Entry 8Y3M (electron microscopy, 3.25 A resolution); this record covers chains A and C of the 3 polymer chains in the assembly.

[Chain A]
Name: SIR2-like domain-containing protein
Organism: Bacillus subtilis
Reference sequence: D4G637 (D4G637_BACNB); residue numbers follow UniProt; this construct covers 1-1005
Chain sequence (1005 residues; numbered 1 to 1005; the number before each row is that of its first residue):
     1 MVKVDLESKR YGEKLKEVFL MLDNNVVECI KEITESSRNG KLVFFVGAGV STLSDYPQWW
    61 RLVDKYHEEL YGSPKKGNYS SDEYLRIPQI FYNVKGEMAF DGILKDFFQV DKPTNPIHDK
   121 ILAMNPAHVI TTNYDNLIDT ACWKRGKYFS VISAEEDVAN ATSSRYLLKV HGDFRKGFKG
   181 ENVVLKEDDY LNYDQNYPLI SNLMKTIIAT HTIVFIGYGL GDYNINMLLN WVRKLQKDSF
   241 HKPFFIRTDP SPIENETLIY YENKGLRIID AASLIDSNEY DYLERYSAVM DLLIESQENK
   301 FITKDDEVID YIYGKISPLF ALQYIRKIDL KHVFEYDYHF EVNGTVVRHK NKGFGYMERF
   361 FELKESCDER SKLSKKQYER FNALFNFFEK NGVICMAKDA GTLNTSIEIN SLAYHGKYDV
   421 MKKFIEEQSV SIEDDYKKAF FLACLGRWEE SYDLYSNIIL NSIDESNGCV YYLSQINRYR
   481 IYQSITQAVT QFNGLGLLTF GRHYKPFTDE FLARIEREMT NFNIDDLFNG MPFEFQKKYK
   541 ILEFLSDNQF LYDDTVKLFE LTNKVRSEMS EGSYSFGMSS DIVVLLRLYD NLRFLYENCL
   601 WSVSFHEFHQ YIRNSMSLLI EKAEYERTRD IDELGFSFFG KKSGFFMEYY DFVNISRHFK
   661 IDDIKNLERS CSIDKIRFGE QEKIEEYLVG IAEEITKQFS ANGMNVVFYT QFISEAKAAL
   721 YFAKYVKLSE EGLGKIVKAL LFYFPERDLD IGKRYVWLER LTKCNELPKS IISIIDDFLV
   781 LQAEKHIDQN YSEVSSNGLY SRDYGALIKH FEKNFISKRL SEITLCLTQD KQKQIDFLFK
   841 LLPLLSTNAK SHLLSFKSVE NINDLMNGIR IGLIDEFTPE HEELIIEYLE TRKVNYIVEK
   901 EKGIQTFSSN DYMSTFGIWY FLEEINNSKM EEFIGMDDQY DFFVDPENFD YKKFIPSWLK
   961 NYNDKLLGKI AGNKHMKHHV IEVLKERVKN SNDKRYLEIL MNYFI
Not modelled in the structure: 1-11, 492-505, 632-643, 899-909
What the authors report for this chain:
  - catalytic residues: Asn133, Tyr134, Asp135, His171 (by similarity / conservation)
  - mutagenesis - Y134A, D135A, H171A, N202A, L1000A/M1001A: decreased catalytic activity on TTP
  - mutagenesis - R86E: decreased catalytic activity
  - mutagenesis - Y260E: unchanged catalytic activity
  - mutagenesis - R86E: decreased stability

[Chain C]
Name: DSR anti-defence 1
Organism: Bacillus subtilis
Reference sequence: A0A9P1J8U5 (A0A9P1J8U5_BACIU); residue numbers follow UniProt; this construct covers 1-120
Chain sequence (120 residues; row label = number of the first residue in the row):
     1 MIEIFKDTGA THDLVYHSKI NTFVWDVEFD IVLSDSKELN KCYFVKCFNP YRINGKCDFA
    61 VSSIDIFSEG KRLLIENEFN FKITKAVHVA TSKDVTEIVL HLSERISSPF PIVKEVVYLD
Not modelled in the structure: 1-8, 34-37, 56-57, 75-77, 120

[Chain A / chain C interface]
Contacting residue pairs - 16 pairs, chain A then chain C:
  Glu571(A) with Lys19(C); Tyr118(C), hydrogen bond (backbone-side chain)
  Gly572(A) with Tyr16(C); Ser18(C), hydrogen bond (backbone-side chain)
  Ser573(A) with Tyr16(C); His17(C), hydrogen bond
  Tyr574(A) with Tyr16(C), hydrogen bond (backbone-backbone); Ser18(C)
  Phe576(A) with Thr11(C); Leu14(C), hydrogen bond (backbone-backbone)
  Gly577(A) with Thr11(C); Leu14(C)
  Asp630(A) with Arg105(C), salt bridge
  Ile631(A) with Tyr16(C); Arg105(C), hydrogen bond (backbone-side chain); Ile106(C)
Interface residues without a listed pair, chain A (11 interface residues in all): Ser570, Ser575, Met578
Interface residues without a listed pair, chain C (12 interface residues in all): His12, Val15, Phe23
The authors on this interface:
  - hot spots on chain C (mutagenesis) - H17E, K19E, N21E, F59E: decreased binding to DSR2

[In short]
11 residues of chain A face 12 of chain C across their interface; the contacts include 6 hydrogen bonds and 1
salt bridge. Polar contacts include Asp630(A)-Arg105(C), Glu571(A)-Tyr118(C) and Gly572(A)-Ser18(C). From the
paper: catalytic residues Asn133(A), Tyr134(A) and Asp135(A) among others; Y134A, D135A and H171A of chain A,
among others, reduce catalytic activity on TTP; 11 substitutions were tested in all.
Here chain A is SIR2-like domain-containing protein and chain C is DSR anti-defence 1, both from Bacillus
subtilis. Entry 8Y3M (Cryo-EM structure of DSR2-DSAD1 complex (cross-linked)) was determined by electron
microscopy together with 8Y13, 8Y34, 8Y3W, 8Y3Y and 8ZC9 from the same study.
